PDB entry 8DE4 | electron microscopy, 2.90 A resolution | chains B and C of the 3 polymer chains in the assembly

# Chain B
Name: 15B8 Fab heavy chain variable domain
Source organism: Mus musculus
Notes: antibody fragment or engineered binder
Chain sequence (118 residues; row label = number of the first residue in the row):
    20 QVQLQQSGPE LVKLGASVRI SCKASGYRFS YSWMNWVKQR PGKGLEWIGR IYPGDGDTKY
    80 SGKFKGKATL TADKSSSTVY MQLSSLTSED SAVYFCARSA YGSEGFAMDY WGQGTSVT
Cystine bridges: Cys41-Cys115

# Chain C
Name: 15B8 Fab light chain variable domain
Source organism: Mus musculus
Notes: antibody fragment or engineered binder
Chain sequence (110 residues; each row starts with the number of its first residue):
    21 DIVLTQSPAS LAVSLGQRAT ISCRASESVD NYGISFLNWF QQKPGQPPKL LIYAASNQGS
    81 GVPARFSGSG SGTYFSLNIH PMEEDDTAVY FCQQTKGVSW TFGGGTKVEI
Cystine bridges: Cys43-Cys112

# How chain B and chain C interact
Contacting residue pairs (38; chain B residue first):
  Asn54(B) - Trp120(C)
  Val56(B) - Phe122(C)  hydrophobic
  Gln58(B) - Gln62(C)  hydrogen bond
  Gly63(B) - Phe111(C)
  Leu64(B) - Gln62(C)
  Leu64(B) - Pro68(C)  hydrophobic
  Leu64(B) - Phe111(C)
  Leu64(B) - Phe122(C)
  Glu65(B) - Phe122(C)
  Trp66(B) - Gln113(C)
  Trp66(B) - Trp120(C)
  Trp66(B) - Phe122(C)
  Arg69(B) - Gly117(C)  hydrogen bond (side chain-backbone)
  Arg69(B) - Val118(C)  hydrogen bond (side chain-backbone)
  Arg69(B) - Trp120(C)
  Tyr79(B) - Val118(C)
  Tyr79(B) - Ser119(C)
  Ser80(B) - Ser119(C)  hydrogen bond (backbone-side chain)
  Ser80(B) - Trp120(C)
  Phe114(B) - Pro67(C)  hydrophobic
  Phe114(B) - Pro68(C)
  Ser118(B) - Trp120(C)
  Gly121(B) - Phe56(C)
  Ser122(B) - Ile54(C)
  Ser122(B) - Ala74(C)
  Glu123(B) - Asn58(C)
  Glu123(B) - Tyr73(C)
  Glu123(B) - Ala74(C)
  Gly124(B) - Asn58(C)  hydrogen bond (backbone-side chain)
  Gly124(B) - Thr115(C)  hydrogen bond (backbone-side chain)
  Phe125(B) - Thr115(C)
  Phe125(B) - Trp120(C)  hydrophobic
  Ala126(B) - Leu70(C)  hydrophobic
  Ala126(B) - Tyr73(C)  hydrophobic
  Met127(B) - Phe60(C)  hydrophobic
  Met127(B) - Leu70(C)
  Met127(B) - Gln113(C)
  Trp130(B) - Pro68(C)
Other interface residues (no listed pair), chain B (23 interface residues in all): Lys78, Asp128, Gly131
Other interface residues (no listed pair), chain C (21 interface residues in all): Asp21, Lys116, Thr121

# Overview
Chain B and chain C form an interface of 23 and 21 residues respectively; the contacts include 6 hydrogen
bonds. Polar pairs include Gln58(B)-Gln62(C), Arg69(B)-Gly117(C) and Arg69(B)-Val118(C).
Chain B is 15B8 Fab heavy chain variable domain and chain C is 15B8 Fab light chain variable domain, both from
Mus musculus; the structure, Native serotonin transporter in complex with 15B8 Fab in the presence of
methamphetamine, was determined by electron microscopy.
